8RYO - chains D and E of the 5 polymer chains in the assembly; structure by X-ray diffraction, 2.05 A resolution.

[Chain D]
Name: TCR alpha
Source organism: Homo sapiens
Chain sequence (198 residues; row label = number of the first residue in the row):
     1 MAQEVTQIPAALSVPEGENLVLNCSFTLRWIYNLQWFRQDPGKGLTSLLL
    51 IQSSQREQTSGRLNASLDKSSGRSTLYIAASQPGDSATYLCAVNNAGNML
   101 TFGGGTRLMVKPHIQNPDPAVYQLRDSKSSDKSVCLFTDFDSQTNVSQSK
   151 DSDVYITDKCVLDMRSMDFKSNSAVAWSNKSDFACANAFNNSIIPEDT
Unresolved in the structure: 1-2, 149-150, 180-181, 190-198
Disulfide bonds: Cys24-Cys91, Cys135-Cys185

[Chain E]
Name: TCR beta
Source organism: Homo sapiens
Chain sequence (245 residues; each row starts with the number of its first residue):
     1 MNAGVTQTPKFRILKIGQSMTLQCTQDMNHNYMYWYRQDPGMGLKLIYYS
    51 VGAGITDKGEVPNGYNVSRSTTEDFPLRLESAAPSQTSVYFCASSETRGA
   101 PYGYTFGSGTRLTVVEDLNKVFPPEVAVFEPSEAEISHTQKATLVCLATG
   151 FYPDHVELSWWVNGKEVHSGVCTDPQPLKEQPALNDSRYALSSRLRVSAT
   201 FWQDPRNHFRCQVQFYGLSENDEWTQDRAKPVTQIVSAEAWGRAD
Unresolved in the structure: 1-2
Disulfide bonds: Cys24-Cys92, Cys146-Cys211

[Chain D / chain E interface]
Residue-residue contacts - 100 pairs, chain D then chain E:
  Tyr32(D) with Arg98(E); Gly99(E)
  Asn33(D) with Gly99(E), hydrogen bond (side chain-backbone); Ala100(E), hydrogen bond (side chain-backbone); Pro101(E)
  Phe37(D) with Phe106(E), hydrophobic
  Gln39(D) with Gln38(E), hydrogen bond; Phe91(E)
  Gly42(D) with Arg111(E)
  Gly44(D) with Phe91(E); Ser108(E)
  Leu45(D) with Leu44(E), hydrophobic; Phe106(E), hydrophobic
  Leu50(D) with Pro101(E); Tyr102(E); Gly103(E)
  Gln52(D) with Pro101(E), hydrogen bond (side chain-backbone)
  Asn94(D) with Arg98(E), hydrogen bond (side chain-backbone); Gly99(E), hydrogen bond (side chain-backbone)
  Ala96(D) with Arg98(E), hydrogen bond (backbone-side chain)
  Met99(D) with Tyr34(E), hydrophobic; Tyr49(E), hydrophobic; Arg98(E); Tyr104(E)
  Leu100(D) with Tyr36(E), hydrogen bond (backbone-side chain); Tyr104(E), hydrogen bond (backbone-side chain); Phe106(E), hydrophobic
  Phe102(D) with Leu44(E); Phe106(E), hydrophobic
  Gly103(D) with Gly43(E)
  Gly104(D) with Gly41(E); Met42(E); Gly43(E), hydrogen bond (backbone-backbone)
  Asp118(D) with His138(E), salt bridge; Thr139(E)
  Tyr122(D) with Ser132(E); Ala134(E); Glu135(E); His138(E); Thr139(E)
  Gln123(D) with Ser132(E)
  Leu124(D) with Phe129(E); Glu130(E); Thr143(E); Val145(E), hydrophobic
  Arg125(D) with Phe129(E); Glu130(E), salt bridge
  Asp126(D) with Ala127(E); Val128(E); Phe129(E)
  Ser127(D) with Val128(E), hydrogen bond (backbone-backbone); Glu130(E); Glu239(E), hydrogen bond (side chain-backbone); Ala240(E)
  Lys128(D) with Glu239(E)
  Lys132(D) with Ala127(E); Phe129(E)
  Ser133(D) with Phe129(E)
  Val134(D) with Phe129(E), hydrophobic; Val145(E), hydrophobic; Leu147(E), hydrophobic
  Leu136(D) with Thr143(E)
  Thr138(D) with Arg196(E)
  Asp139(D) with Thr139(E); Arg196(E), salt bridge
  Tyr155(D) with Leu178(E), hydrophobic; Glu180(E)
  Ile156(D) with Leu178(E)
  Thr157(D) with Asp174(E); Ser192(E)
  Asp158(D) with Asp174(E)
  Cys160(D) with Cys172(E), disulfide; Thr173(E); Asp174(E); Arg194(E), hydrogen bond
  Val161(D) with Cys172(E); Thr173(E), hydrogen bond (backbone-backbone)
  Leu162(D) with Cys172(E)
  Asp163(D) with His168(E), salt bridge; Val171(E), hydrogen bond (backbone-backbone)
  Arg165(D) with His168(E)
  Ser166(D) with His168(E); Ser169(E); Gly170(E), hydrogen bond (side chain-backbone)
  Met167(D) with Ser169(E), hydrogen bond (backbone-side chain)
  Asp168(D) with Ser169(E); Gly170(E), hydrogen bond (backbone-backbone)
  Phe169(D) with Lys141(E); Gly170(E); Arg196(E); Val197(E); Ser198(E)
  Ser171(D) with Arg196(E), hydrogen bond
  Ser173(D) with Arg194(E), hydrogen bond
  Ala174(D) with Arg194(E)
  Val175(D) with Val145(E), hydrophobic; Ser192(E); Arg194(E)
  Trp177(D) with Leu147(E), hydrophobic; Ala190(E), hydrophobic
Also at the interface, not in a pair above, chain D (53 interface residues in all): Lys43, Leu90, Gln148, Ser152, Lys159
Also at the interface, not in a pair above, chain E (56 interface residues in all): Tyr32, Leu46, Val51, Pro131, Thr149, Val167, Pro175
Cross-chain cystine bridges: Cys160(D)-Cys172(E)

[In short]
53 residues of chain D and 56 residues of chain E are in contact; the contacts include 1 disulfide bond, 20
hydrogen bonds and 4 salt bridges. Among the polar pairs are Asp118(D)-His138(E), Arg125(D)-Glu130(E) and
Asp139(D)-Arg196(E).
Here chain D is TCR alpha and chain E is TCR beta, both from Homo sapiens. Entry 8RYO (Structure of S2-198 TCR
in complex with HLA-A*03:01 bound to ELFSYLIEK peptide) was determined by X-ray diffraction, deposited
together with 8RYM, 8RYN, 8RYP and 8RYQ.
